Entry 7N8I (electron microscopy, 3.00 A resolution); this record covers chains H and A of the 3 polymer chains in the assembly.

== Chain H ==
Molecule: S2L20 Fab Heavy Chain Variable Region
From: Homo sapiens
Notes: antibody fragment or engineered binder
Amino-acid sequence (121 residues; numbered 1 to 121; the number before each row is that of its first residue):
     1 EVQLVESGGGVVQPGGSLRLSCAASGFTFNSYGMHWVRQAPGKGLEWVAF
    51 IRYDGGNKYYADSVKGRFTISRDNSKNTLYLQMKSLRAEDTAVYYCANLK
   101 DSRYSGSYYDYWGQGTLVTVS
Cystine bridges: Cys22-Cys96

== Chain A ==
Molecule: Spike glycoprotein
From: Severe acute respiratory syndrome coronavirus 2
UniProtKB: P0DTC2 (SPIKE_SARS2); residues 1-1208 here = UniProt positions 1-1208
Amino-acid sequence (1277 residues; numbered 1 to 1277; the number before each row is that of its first residue):
     1 MFVFLVLLPLVSIQCVNLTTRTQLPPAYTNSFTRGVYYPDKVFRSSVLHS
    51 TQDLFLPFFSNVTWFHAIHVSGTNGTKRFDNPVLPFNDGVYFASTEKSNI
   101 IRGWIFGTTLDSKTQSLLIVNNATNVVIKVCEFQFCNDPFLGVYYHKNNK
   151 SCMESEFRVYSSANNCTFEYVSQPFLMDLEGKQGNFKNLREFVFKNIDGY
   201 FKIYSKHTPINLVRDLPQGFSALEPLVDLPIGINITRFQTLLALHRSYLT
   251 PGDSSSGWTAGAAAYYVGYLQPRTFLLKYNENGTITDAVDCALDPLSETK
   301 CTLKSFTVEKGIYQTSNFRVQPTESIVRFPNITNLCPFGEVFNATRFASV
   351 YAWNRKRISNCVADYSVLYNSASFSTFKCYGVSPTKLNDLCFTNVYADSF
   401 VIRGDEVRQIAPGQTGKIADYNYKLPDDFTGCVIAWNSNNLDSKVGGNYN
   451 YRYRLFRKSNLKPFERDISTEIYQAGSTPCNGVEGFNCYFPLQSYGFQPT
   501 NGVGYQPYRVVVLSFELLHAPATVCGPKKSTNLVKNKCVNFNFNGLTGTG
   551 VLTESNKKFLPFQQFGRDIADTTDAVRDPQTLEILDITPCSFGGVSVITP
   601 GTNTSNQVAVLYQDVNCTEVPVAIHADQLTPTWRVYSTGSNVFQTRAGCL
   651 IGAEHVNNSYECDIPIGAGICASYQTQTNSPGSASSVASQSIIAYTMSLG
   701 AENSVAYSNNSIAIPTNFTISVTTEILPVSMTKTSVDCTMYICGDSTECS
   751 NLLLQYGSFCTQLNRALTGIAVEQDKNTQEVFAQVKQIYKTPPIKDFGGF
   801 NFSQILPDPSKPSKRSPIEDLLFNKVTLADAGFIKQYGDCLGDIAARDLI
   851 CAQKFNGLTVLPPLLTDEMIAQYTSALLAGTITSGWTFGAGPALQIPFPM
   901 QMAYRFNGIGVTQNVLYENQKLIANQFNSAIGKIQDSLSSTPSALGKLQD
   951 VVNQNAQALNTLVKQLSSNFGAISSVLNDILSRLDPPEAEVQIDRLITGR
  1001 LQSLQTYVTQQLIRAAEIRASANLAATKMSECVLGQSKRVDFCGKGYHLM
  1051 SFPQSAPHGVVFLHVTYVPAQEKNFTTAPAICHDGKAHFPREGVFVSNGT
  1101 HWFVTQRNFYEPQIITTDNTFVSGNCDVVIGIVNNTVYDPLQPELDSFKE
  1151 ELDKYFKNHTSPDVDLGDISGINASVVNIQKEIDRLNEVAKNLNESLIDL
  1201 QELGKYEQGSGYIPEAPRDGQAYVRKDGEWVLLSTFLGRSLEVLFQGPGS
  1251 GGLNDIFEAQKIEWHEGSGHHHHHHHH
Not modelled in the structure: 1-26, 68-80, 138-157, 177-185, 244-263, 307-1277
Cystine bridges: Cys131-Cys166, Cys291-Cys301
Glycans and other covalent adducts: N-acetylglucosamine (NAG) linked to Asn61, Asn122, Asn165, Asn234, Asn282
Construct notes: conflict Ile13 (Ser in P0DTC2), Cys152 (Trp in P0DTC2), Arg452 (Leu in P0DTC2), Gly682 (Arg in P0DTC2), Ser683 (Arg in P0DTC2), Ser685 (Arg in P0DTC2), Pro817 (Phe in P0DTC2), Pro892 (Ala in P0DTC2), Pro899 (Ala in P0DTC2), Pro942 (Ala in P0DTC2), Pro986 (Lys in P0DTC2), Pro987 (Val in P0DTC2); expression tag (1209-1277)
From the paper describing this entry:
  - conformationally variable residues (order/disorder transition): Asn137 to Arg158, Ala243 to Ala264

== Interface between chain H and chain A ==
Contacting residue pairs - 27 pairs, chain H then chain A:
  Phe27(H) with Tyr28(A)
  Thr28(H) with Tyr28(A); Thr63(A)
  Ser31(H) with Pro85(A); Asn87(A), hydrogen bond (backbone-side chain); Tyr269(A)
  Tyr32(H) with Pro85(A)
  Arg52(H) with Asp88(A), salt bridge
  Tyr53(H) with Asn87(A); Asp88(A), hydrogen bond; Tyr269(A), hydrophobic; Leu270(A), hydrogen bond (side chain-backbone)
  Ser102(H) with Thr108(A); Thr109(A); Thr236(A), hydrogen bond (backbone-side chain); Arg237(A)
  Arg103(H) with Thr236(A)
  Ser105(H) with Pro85(A); Asn87(A)
  Gly106(H) with Pro85(A); Thr236(A); Arg237(A)
  Ser107(H) with Arg237(A), hydrogen bond (backbone-side chain)
  Tyr108(H) with Val83(A), hydrophobic; Arg237(A)
  Tyr109(H) with Pro82(A); Val83(A)
Interface residues without a listed pair, chain H (16 interface residues in all): Asn30, Asp54, Lys100
Interface residues without a listed pair, chain A (16 interface residues in all): Asn61, Leu84, Gln271

== In short ==
The chain H/chain A interface involves 16 residues from each chain; the contacts include 5 hydrogen bonds and
1 salt bridge. Polar contacts include Arg52(H)-Asp88(A), Ser31(H)-Asn87(A) and Tyr53(H)-Asp88(A). Covalently
linked N-acetylglucosamine: at Asn61(A), Asn122(A), Asn165(A), Asn234(A) and Asn282(A). The paper reports
conformational variability at Asn137(A) and Ala243(A).
Chain H is S2L20 Fab Heavy Chain Variable Region (Homo sapiens) and chain A is Spike glycoprotein (Severe
acute respiratory syndrome coronavirus 2); the structure, SARS-CoV-2 S (B.1.429 / epsilon variant) + S2M11 +
S2L20 (Local Refinement of the NTD/S2L20), was determined by electron microscopy.
